PDB entry 8YX9 | X-ray diffraction, 2.80 A resolution | chains L and A of the 3 polymer chains in the assembly

# Chain L
Protein: Dacetuzumab, light chain
Source organism: Homo sapiens
Sequence (219 residues; row label = number of the first residue in the row):
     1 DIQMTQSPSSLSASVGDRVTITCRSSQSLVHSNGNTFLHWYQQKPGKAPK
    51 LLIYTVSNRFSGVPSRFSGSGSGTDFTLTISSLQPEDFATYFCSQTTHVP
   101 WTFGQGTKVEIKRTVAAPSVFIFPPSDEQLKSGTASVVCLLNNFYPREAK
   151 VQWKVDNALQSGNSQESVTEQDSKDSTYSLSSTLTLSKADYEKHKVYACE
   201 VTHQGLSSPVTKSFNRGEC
Not modelled in the structure: 218-219
Disulfides: C23-C93, C139-C199

# Chain A
Protein: Tumor necrosis factor receptor superfamily member 5
Source organism: Homo sapiens
UniProtKB: P25942 (TNR5_HUMAN); numbering as in UniProt (aligned over 21-193)
Sequence (179 residues; each row starts with the number of its first residue):
    21 EPPTACREKQYLINSQCCSLCQPGQKLVSDCTEFTETECLPCGESEFLDT
    71 WNRETHCHQHKYCDPNLGLRVQQKGTSETDTICTCEEGWHCTSEACESCV
   121 LHRSCSPGFGVKQIATGVSDTICEPCPVGFFSNVSSAFEKCHPWTSCETK
   171 DLVVQQAGTNKTDVVCGPQDRLRHHHHHH
Not modelled in the structure: 21, 170-177, 187-199
Disulfides: C26-C37, C38-C51, C41-C59, C62-C77, C83-C103, C105-C119, C111-C116, C125-C143, C146-C161
Sequence notes: expression tag (194-199)

# Interface between chain L and chain A
Residue-residue contacts - 20 pairs, chain L then chain A:
  H31(L) - C37(A)
  H31(L) - C38(A)
  H31(L) - T52(A)  hydrogen bond (side chain-backbone)
  H31(L) - T55(A)  hydrogen bond (side chain-backbone)
  H31(L) - E56(A)  salt bridge
  S32(L) - Q30(A)
  S32(L) - C37(A)
  S32(L) - C38(A)
  S32(L) - S39(A)  hydrogen bond (side chain-backbone)
  S32(L) - E56(A)  hydrogen bond (backbone-side chain)
  N33(L) - Q36(A)  hydrogen bond
  N33(L) - C37(A)
  N33(L) - E53(A)  hydrogen bond (side chain-backbone)
  F37(L) - E53(A)
  F37(L) - F54(A)
  T96(L) - F54(A)
  T97(L) - T55(A)
  T97(L) - E56(A)  hydrogen bond (backbone-backbone)
  H98(L) - E56(A)
  V99(L) - E58(A)
Other interface residues (no listed pair), chain L (9 interface residues in all): V30
Other interface residues (no listed pair), chain A (13 interface residues in all): C51, T57

# Overview
9 residues of chain L and 13 residues of chain A are in contact; the contacts include 7 hydrogen bonds and 1
salt bridge. Polar pairs include H31(L)-E56(A), H31(L)-T52(A) and H31(L)-T55(A).
Chain L is Dacetuzumab, light chain and chain A is Tumor necrosis factor receptor superfamily member 5, both
from Homo sapiens; the structure, CD40 in complex with Dacetuzumab Fab, was determined by X-ray diffraction.
